4JUO - chains A and C of the 6 polymer chains in the assembly; structure by X-ray diffraction, 6.53 A resolution (low resolution: residue-level contacts below are approximate; hydrogen-bond / salt-bridge calls are withheld).

== Chain A ==
Protein: DNA topoisomerase 4 subunit A
Source organism: Streptococcus pneumoniae
Notes: EC 5.99.1.3; fragment: ParC55
UniProt: P72525 (PARC_STRPN); numbering as in UniProt (aligned over 1-488)
Chain sequence (496 residues; row label = number of the first residue in the row):
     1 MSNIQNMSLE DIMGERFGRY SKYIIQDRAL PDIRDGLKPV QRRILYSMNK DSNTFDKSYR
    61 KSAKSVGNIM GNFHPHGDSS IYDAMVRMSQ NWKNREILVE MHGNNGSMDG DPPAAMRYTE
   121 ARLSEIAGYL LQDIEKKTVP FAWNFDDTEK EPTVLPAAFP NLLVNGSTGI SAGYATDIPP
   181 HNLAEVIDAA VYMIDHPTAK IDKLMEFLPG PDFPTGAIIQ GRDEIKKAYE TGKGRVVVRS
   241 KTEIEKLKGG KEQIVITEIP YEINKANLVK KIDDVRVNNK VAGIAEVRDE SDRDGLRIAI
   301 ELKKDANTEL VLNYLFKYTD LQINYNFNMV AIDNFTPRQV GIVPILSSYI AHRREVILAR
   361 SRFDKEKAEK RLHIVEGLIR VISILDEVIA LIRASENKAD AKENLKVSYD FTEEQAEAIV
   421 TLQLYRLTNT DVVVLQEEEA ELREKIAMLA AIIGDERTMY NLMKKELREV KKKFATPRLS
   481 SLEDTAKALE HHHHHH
Disordered / not traced: 1-2, 341, 430, 475, 485-496
Sequence notes: conflict Thr257 (Ile in P72525); expression tag (489-496)
UniProt features mapped onto this chain:
  - active site: Tyr118 (O-(5'-phospho-DNA)-tyrosine intermediate)
  - site: Lys38 (Interaction with DNA), His74 (Interaction with DNA), His76 (Interaction with DNA), Arg87 (Interaction with DNA), Lys93 (Interaction with DNA), Arg117 (Transition state stabilizer)

== Chain C ==
Protein: DNA topoisomerase 4 subunit B
Source organism: Streptococcus pneumoniae serotype 4
Notes: EC 5.99.1.3; fragment: ParE
UniProt: Q59961 (PARE_STRPN); residues 1-647 here = UniProt positions 1-647
Chain sequence (670 residues; each row starts with the number of its first residue; numbers below 1 keep their minus sign (Met-22 is residue -22)):
   -22 MGHHHHHHHH HHSSGHIDDD DKHMSKKEIN INNYNDDAIQ VLEGLDAVRK RPGMYIGSTD
    38 GAGLHHLVWE IVDNAVDEAL SGFGDRIDVT INKDGSLTVQ DHGRGMPTGM HAMGIPTVEV
    98 IFTILHAGGK FGQGGYKTSG GLHGVGSSVV NALSSWLEVE ITRDGAVYKQ RFENGGKPVT
   158 TLKKIGTAPK SKTGTKVTFM PDATIFSTTD FKYNTISERL NESAFLLKNV TLSLTDKRTD
   218 EAIEFHYENG VQDFVSYLNE DKEILTPVLY FEGEDNGFQV EVALQYNDGF SDNILSFVNN
   278 VRTKDGGTHE TGLKSAITKV MNDYARKTGL LKEKDKNLEG SDYREGLAAV LSILVPEEHL
   338 QFEGQTKDKL GSPLARPVVD GIVADKLTFF LMENGELASN LIRKAIKARD AREAARKARD
   398 ESRNGKKNKK DKGLLSGKLT PAQSKNPAKN ELYLVEGDSA GGSAKQGRDR KFQAILPLRG
   458 KVINTAKAKM ADILKNEEIN TMIYTIGAGV GADFSIEDAN YDKIIIMTDA DTDGAHIQTL
   518 LLTFFYRYMR PLVEAGHVYI ALPPLYKMSK GKGKKEEVAY AWTDGELEEL RKQFGKGATL
   578 QRYKGLGEMN ADQLWETTMN PETRTLIRVT IEDLARAERR VNVLMGDKVE PRRKWIEDNV
   638 KFTLEEATVF
Disordered / not traced: -22 to 23, 59-61, 80-93, 109-118, 226-227, 312-315, 397-415, 539, 545-555, 570-576, 641-647
Sequence notes: expression tag (-22 to 0); conflict Asp217 (Asn in Q59961), Ile460 (Val in Q59961), Ala644 (Thr in Q59961)
Metal / ion sites: Mg2+: Asp506, Asp508
Residues lining bound ligands: Levofloxacin (LFX; (3S)-9-fluoro-3-methyl-10-(4-methylpiperazin-1-yl)-7-oxo-2,3-dihydro-7H-[1,4]oxazino[2,3,4-ij]quinoline-6-carboxylic acid): Arg456, Gly457, Glu474
UniProt features mapped onto this chain:
  - binding site (ATP): Tyr11, Asn51, Asp78, Gly118 to Ser124, Lys344
  - binding site (Mg(2+)): Glu433, Asp506, Asp508
  - site (Interaction with DNA): Lys458, Asn461, His513, Arg629
What the authors report for this chain:
  - conformationally variable residues (order/disorder transition): Arg400 to Ser413

== How chain A and chain C interact ==
Residue-residue contacts (42; chain A residue first):
  Asn3(A) - Arg601(C)
  Asn3(A) - Thr602(C)
  Asn3(A) - Leu603(C)
  Ile4(A) - Leu603(C)
  Gln5(A) - Leu603(C)
  Gln5(A) - Ile604(C)
  Gln5(A) - Arg605(C)
  Asn6(A) - Arg605(C)
  Asn6(A) - Thr607(C)
  Met7(A) - Arg605(C)
  Met7(A) - Thr607(C)
  Ser8(A) - Thr607(C)
  Leu9(A) - Tyr523(C)
  Leu9(A) - Thr607(C)
  Glu10(A) - Arg613(C)
  Glu10(A) - Arg617(C)
  Ile12(A) - Leu519(C)
  Met13(A) - Thr516(C)
  Met13(A) - Thr520(C)
  Met13(A) - Val618(C)
  Met13(A) - Leu621(C)
  Met13(A) - Met622(C)
  Gly14(A) - Trp632(C)
  Arg16(A) - Ala512(C)
  Arg16(A) - Gln515(C)
  Arg16(A) - Thr516(C)
  Phe17(A) - Leu621(C)
  Phe17(A) - Arg629(C)
  Gly18(A) - Val637(C)
  Arg19(A) - Thr509(C)
  Tyr20(A) - Lys458(C)
  Tyr20(A) - Thr509(C)
  Tyr20(A) - Asp510(C)
  Tyr20(A) - His513(C)
  Lys22(A) - Val637(C)
  Lys22(A) - Lys638(C)
  Tyr23(A) - Thr509(C)
  Gln26(A) - Phe639(C)
  Arg28(A) - Asp510(C)
  Phe145(A) - Lys581(C)
  Gly173(A) - Arg630(C)
  Tyr174(A) - Arg630(C)
Interface residues without a listed pair, chain A (30 interface residues in all): Ser21, Ile25, Asp146, Ala172, Asn334, Phe335, Thr336
Interface residues without a listed pair, chain C (34 interface residues in all): Val606, Glu609, Ala614, Val626, Ile633, Thr640

== In short ==
30 residues of chain A face 34 of chain C across their interface. Chain C binds Levofloxacin. Asp506(C) and
Asp508(C) form the Mg2+ site. From UniProt: active-site residue Tyr118(A) on chain A; 11 ATP-binding residues
and 3 Mg2+-binding residues on chain C. The paper reports conformational variability at Arg400(C).
Chain A is DNA topoisomerase 4 subunit A (Streptococcus pneumoniae) and chain C is DNA topoisomerase 4 subunit
B (Streptococcus pneumoniae serotype 4); the structure, A low-resolution three-gate structure of topoisomerase
IV from Streptococcus pneumoniae in space group H32, was determined by X-ray diffraction (same publication as
4I3H).
